PDB entry 7DUK | X-ray diffraction, 3.60 A resolution | chains A and E of the 23 polymer chains in the assembly

[Chain A]
Molecule: 30S Ribosomal RNA rRNA
From: Thermus thermophilus HB8
Sequence (1522 nucleotides; row label = number of the first residue in the row; note: 42 numbers in that range are skipped by the numbering (no residue carries them; nothing is unmodelled there); a row labelled like 190A-190L holds insertion residues (190A, then the next letters in order); numbering starts at 0):
     0 UUUGUUGGAG AGUCUGAUCC UGGCUCAGGG UGAACGCUGG CGGCGUGCCU AAGACAUGCA
    60 AGUCGUGCGG G
    73 CCGCGGGGUU UU
    88 ACUCCG
    95 UGGUC
   101 AGCGGCGGAC GGGUGAGUAA CGCGUGGGU
  129A G
   130 ACCUACCCGG AAGAGGGGGA CAACCCGGGG AAACUCGGGC UAAUCCCCCA UGUGGACCCG
   190 C
190A-190L CCCUUGGGGUGU
   191 GUCCAAAGGG CUUU
   216 GCCCGCUUCC GGAUGGGCCC GCGUCCCAUC AGCUAGUUGG UGGGGUAAUG GCCCACCAAG
   276 GCGACGACGG GUAGCCGGUC UGAGAGGAUG GCCGGCCACA GGGGCACUGA GACACGGGCC
   336 CCACUCCUAC GGGAGGCAGC AGUUAGGAAU CUUCCGCAAU GGGCGCAAGC CUGACGGAGC
   396 GACGCCGCUU GGAGGAAGAA GCCCUUCGGG GUGUAAACUC CUGAA
   442 CCCGGGACGA AACCCCCGAC GA
   474 GGGGACUGAC GGUACCGGG
   494 GUAAUAGCGC CGGCCAACUC CGUGCCAGCA GCCGCGGUAA UACGGAGGGC GCGAGCGUUA
   554 CCCGGAUUCA CUGGGCGUAA AGGGCGUGUA GGCGGCCUGG GGCGUCCCAU GUGAAAGACC
   614 ACGGCUCAAC CGUGGGGGAG CGUGGGAUAC GCUCAGGCUA GACGGUGGGA GAGGGUGGUG
   674 GAAUUCCCGG AGUAGCGGUG AAAUGCGCAG AUACCGGGAG GAACGCCGAU GGCGAAGGCA
   734 GCCACCUGGU CCACCCGUGA CGCUGAGGCG CGAAAGCGUG GGGAGCAAAC CGGAUUAGAU
   794 ACCCGGGUAG UCCACGCCCU AAACGAUGCG CGCUAGGUCU CUGGGUCU
   848 CCUGGGGGCC GAAGCUAACG CGUUAAGCGC GCCGCCUGGG GAGUACGGCC GCAAGGCUGA
   908 AACUCAAAGG AAUUGACGGG GGCCCGCACA AGCGGUGGAG CAUGUGGUUU AAUUCGAAGX
   968 AACGCGAAGA ACCUUACCAG GCCUUGACAU GCUAGG
 1003A G
  1004 AACCCGGGUG AAAGCCUGGG GUGCCCC
1030A-1030D GCGA
  1031 GGGGAGCCCU AGCACAGGUG CUGCAUGGCC GUCGUCAGCU CGUGCCGUGA GGUGUUGGGU
  1091 UAAGUCCCGC AACGAGCGCA ACCCCCGCCG UUAGUUGCCA GCGGUUCGGC CGGGCACUCU
  1151 AACGGGACUG CCCGCGAAA
  1171 GCGGGAGGAA GGAGGGGACG ACGUCUGGUC AGCAUGGCCC UUACGGCCUG GGCGACACAC
  1231 GUGCUACAAU GCCCACUACA AAGCGAUGCC ACCCGGCAAC GGGGAGCUAA UCGCAAAAAG
  1291 GUGGGCCCAG UUCGGAUUGG GGUCUGCAAC CCGACCCCAU GAAGCCGGAA UCGCUAGUAA
  1351 UCGCGGAUCA G
 1361A C
  1362 CAUGCCGCGG UGAAUACGUU CCCGGGCCUU GUACACACXG CCXGUXACGC CAUGGGAGCG
  1422 GGCUCUACCC GAAGUCGCCG GG
  1446 AGCCUACGGG
  1459 CAGGCGCCGA GGGUAGGGCC CGUGACUGGG GCGAAGUCGU AACAAGGUAG CUGUACCGGA
  1519 AGGUGCGGCU GGAUCCACUC CUUUCU
Unresolved in the structure: 0-4, 1534-1538
Modified residues: PSU (pseudouridine-5'-monophosphate) at position 516, 7MG (7N-methyl-8-hydroguanosine-5'-monophosphate) at position 527, M2G (N2-dimethylguanosine-5'-monophosphate) at position 966, 5MC (5-methylcytidine-5'-monophosphate) at position 967, 2MG (2N-methylguanosine-5'-monophosphate) at position 1207, 5MC (5-methylcytidine-5'-monophosphate) at position 1400, 4OC (4n,o2'-methylcytidine-5'-monophosphate) at position 1402, 5MC (5-methylcytidine-5'-monophosphate) at position 1404, 5MC (5-methylcytidine-5'-monophosphate) at position 1407, UR3 (3-methyluridine-5'-monophoshate) at position 1498, MA6 (6N-dimethyladenosine-5'-monophoshate) at position 1518, MA6 (6N-dimethyladenosine-5'-monophoshate) at position 1519, PSU (pseudouridine-5'-monophosphate) at position 1540, PSU (pseudouridine-5'-monophosphate) at position 1541
Bound ions: Mg2+ site 1 near G21 (its only coordinating residue here); Mg2+ site 2 near G28 (its only coordinating residue here); Mg2+ site 3 near G46 (its only coordinating residue here); Mg2+ site 4: A59, C386, U387; Mg2+ site 5: G61, G105; Mg2+ site 6 near G70 (its only coordinating residue here); Mg2+ site 7: G107, G326; Mg2+ site 8: A109, G331; Mg2+ site 9 near G111 (its only coordinating residue here); Mg2+ site 10 near G117 (its only coordinating residue here); Mg2+ site 11: C121, G124, U125; Mg2+ site 12: A151, G168; 89 more Mg2+ sites not listed
Residues lining bound ligands: Sisomicin (SIS; (1S,2S,3R,4S,6R)-4,6-diamino-3-{[(2S,3R)-3-amino-6-(aminomethyl)-3,4-dihydro-2H-pyran-2-yl]oxy}-2-hydroxycyclohexyl 3-deoxy-4-C-methyl-3-(methylamino)-beta-L-arabinopyranoside): 5MC_1404, G1405, U1406, 5MC_1407, A1408, C1409, G1491, A1492, A1493, G1494, U1495

[Chain E]
Molecule: 30S ribosomal protein S5
From: Thermus thermophilus HB8
Reference sequence: Q5SHQ5 (RS5_THET8); residues 1-162 here = UniProt positions 1-162
Amino-acid sequence (162 residues; row label = number of the first residue in the row):
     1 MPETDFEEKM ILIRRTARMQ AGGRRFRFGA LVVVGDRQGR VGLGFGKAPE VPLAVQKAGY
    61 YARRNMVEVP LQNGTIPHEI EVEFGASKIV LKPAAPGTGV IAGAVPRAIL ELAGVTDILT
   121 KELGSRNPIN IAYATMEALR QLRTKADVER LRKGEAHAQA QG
Unresolved in the structure: 1-4, 155-162

[How chain A and chain E interact]
Pairs across the interface (81):
  U5(A) with Ala95(E), base contact
  G6(A) with Ala94(E), base contact; Ala95(E), hydrogen bond to the base; Thr98(E), hydrogen bond to the base; Leu119(E), base contact
  G7(A) with Lys92(E), hydrogen bond to the base; Thr120(E), hydrogen bond to the sugar; Lys121(E), base contact
  A8(A) with Ile101(E), phosphate contact; Ala102(E), hydrogen bond to the sugar; Gly103(E), sugar contact; Arg107(E), base contact; Thr120(E), sugar contact
  G9(A) with Gly103(E), phosphate contact; Lys121(E), salt bridge to the phosphate; Glu122(E), hydrogen bond to the phosphate; Arg126(E), hydrogen bond to the base
  A10(A) with Arg126(E), phosphate contact
  G15(A) with Ala17(E), base contact; Arg18(E), base contact; Met19(E), sugar contact; Arg24(E), hydrogen bond to the sugar
  A16(A) with Thr16(E), sugar contact; Ala17(E), sugar contact
  U17(A) with Arg14(E), phosphate contact
  C18(A) with Arg14(E), salt bridge to the phosphate; Asn127(E), hydrogen bond to the phosphate; Asn130(E), phosphate contact
  C19(A) with Ala86(E), phosphate contact; Ser87(E), phosphate contact; Ser125(E), hydrogen bond to the phosphate; Asn127(E), hydrogen bond to the phosphate; Asn130(E), hydrogen bond to the phosphate
  U20(A) with Ala86(E), phosphate contact; Ser125(E), phosphate contact
  G558(A) with Lys121(E), phosphate contact
  A559(A) with Lys121(E), salt bridge to the phosphate; Arg126(E), salt bridge to the phosphate
  U560(A) with Leu123(E), sugar contact
  A864(A) with Gly85(E), phosphate contact
  U921(A) with Arg18(E), sugar contact; Met19(E), hydrogen bond to the sugar
  G922(A) with Met19(E), sugar contact; Gln20(E), sugar contact; Ala21(E), phosphate contact
  A923(A) with Ala21(E), phosphate contact
  C1069(A) with Gln20(E), phosphate contact; Arg25(E), hydrogen bond to the phosphate
  U1070(A) with Arg18(E), salt bridge to the phosphate; Gln20(E), phosphate contact; Arg25(E), salt bridge to the phosphate
  C1071(A) with Arg18(E), salt bridge to the phosphate; Arg27(E), salt bridge to the phosphate; Pro49(E), sugar contact
  G1072(A) with Pro49(E), phosphate contact; Lys57(E), salt bridge to the phosphate
  U1073(A) with Lys57(E), salt bridge to the phosphate
  G1074(A) with Tyr60(E), phosphate contact; Tyr61(E), hydrogen bond to the phosphate
  U1078(A) with Phe84(E), sugar contact; Ile129(E), sugar contact; Asn130(E), hydrogen bond to the sugar; Tyr133(E), sugar contact
  G1079(A) with Arg14(E), hydrogen bond to the phosphate; Tyr133(E), phosphate contact
  A1080(A) with Arg14(E), salt bridge to the phosphate; Thr16(E), hydrogen bond to the phosphate; Phe45(E), phosphate contact; Lys47(E), phosphate contact
  G1081(A) with Thr16(E), hydrogen bond to the phosphate; Ala17(E), phosphate contact; Arg18(E), phosphate contact; Arg27(E), salt bridge to the phosphate
  G1082(A) with Arg27(E), salt bridge to the phosphate
  C1192(A) with Arg25(E), hydrogen bond to the base
  G1193(A) with Arg25(E), sugar contact
  U1194(A) with Gly22(E), sugar contact
  C1397(A) with Arg24(E), salt bridge to the phosphate
  A1398(A) with Met19(E), base contact; Gln20(E), hydrogen bond to the base; Gly22(E), base contact
Also at the interface, not in a pair above, chain A (39 interface residues in all): G566, U863, G1077, A1396
Also at the interface, not in a pair above, chain E (43 interface residues in all): Gly23, Glu81, Glu83

[In short]
Chain A and chain E form an interface of 39 and 43 residues respectively, with 21 hydrogen bonds and 14 salt
bridges. Polar pairs include G6(A)-Ala95(E), G6(A)-Thr98(E) and G7(A)-Lys92(E). Ligands of chain A: Sisomicin.
A59(A), C386(A) and U387(A) form the Mg2+ site 4.
Chain A is 30S Ribosomal RNA rRNA and chain E is 30S ribosomal protein S5, both from Thermus thermophilus HB8;
the structure, Crystal structure of the Thermus thermophilus (HB8) 30S ribosomal subunit with mRNA and cognate
transfer RNA ..., was determined by X-ray diffraction.
